Entry 4PU7 (X-ray diffraction, 1.85 A resolution); this record covers chains B and A.

Chain B (and A):
Protein: Toxin-antitoxin system antidote transcriptional repressor Xre family
Source organism: Shewanella oneidensis
Notes: chain A of this document is another copy of the same molecule, construct and numbering; everything in this record applies to it too
UniProt: Q8EIX4 (Q8EIX4_SHEON); residues 21-98 here correspond to UniProt positions 1-78 (UniProt number = residue number - 20)
Sequence (118 residues; numbered -19 to 98; the number before each row is that of its first residue; numbers below 1 keep their minus sign (Met-19 is residue -19)):
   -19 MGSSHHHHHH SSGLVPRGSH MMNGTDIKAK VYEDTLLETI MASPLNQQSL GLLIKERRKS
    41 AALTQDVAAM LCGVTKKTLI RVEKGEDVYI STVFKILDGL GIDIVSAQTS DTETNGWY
Unresolved in the structure: -19 to 23, 88-98 (chain A: -19 to 16, 88-98)
Differences from the reference sequence: initiating methionine (-19); expression tag (-18 to 20)

How chain B and chain A interact:
Pairs across the interface (47; chain B residue first):
  Pro24(B) - Asp83(A)
  Pro24(B) - Ile84(A)
  Pro24(B) - Val85(A)  hydrophobic
  Leu25(B) - Phe74(A)
  Leu25(B) - Ile84(A)  hydrogen bond (backbone-backbone)
  Leu25(B) - Val85(A)
  Leu25(B) - Ser86(A)
  Asn26(B) - Phe74(A)
  Gln27(B) - Ile70(A)
  Gln27(B) - Ser71(A)
  Gln27(B) - Phe74(A)
  Arg37(B) - Ser86(A)  hydrogen bond
  Asp67(B) - Tyr69(A)
  Asp67(B) - Ile70(A)
  Asp67(B) - Ser71(A)  hydrogen bond
  Val68(B) - Tyr69(A)
  Val68(B) - Ile70(A)  hydrogen bond (backbone-backbone)
  Tyr69(B) - Asp67(A)
  Tyr69(B) - Val68(A)
  Tyr69(B) - Tyr69(A)
  Ile70(B) - Gln27(A)
  Ile70(B) - Asp67(A)  hydrogen bond (backbone-side chain)
  Ile70(B) - Val68(A)  hydrogen bond (backbone-backbone)
  Ile70(B) - Ile70(A)  hydrophobic
  Ser71(B) - Gln27(A)
  Ser71(B) - Asp67(A)  hydrogen bond
  Phe74(B) - Leu25(A)
  Phe74(B) - Asn26(A)
  Phe74(B) - Gln27(A)
  Asp83(B) - Pro24(A)
  Asp83(B) - Ser86(A)
  Asp83(B) - Ala87(A)  hydrogen bond (backbone-backbone)
  Ile84(B) - Pro24(A)
  Ile84(B) - Leu25(A)  hydrogen bond (backbone-backbone)
  Ile84(B) - Val85(A)
  Val85(B) - Ser23(A)
  Val85(B) - Pro24(A)  hydrophobic
  Val85(B) - Leu25(A)
  Val85(B) - Ile84(A)
  Val85(B) - Val85(A)  hydrogen bond (backbone-backbone)
  Ser86(B) - Met21(A)
  Ser86(B) - Leu25(A)
  Ser86(B) - Leu33(A)
  Ser86(B) - Arg37(A)  hydrogen bond
  Ser86(B) - Asp83(A)
  Ala87(B) - Met21(A)
  Ala87(B) - Asp83(A)  hydrogen bond (backbone-backbone)
Also at the interface, not in a pair above, chain B (19 interface residues in all): Leu30, Leu33, Val73
Also at the interface, not in a pair above, chain A (21 interface residues in all): Leu30, Val73

Summary:
The interface between chain B and chain A involves 19 residues on one side and 21 on the other; the contacts
include 12 hydrogen bonds. Among the polar pairs are Arg37(B)-Ser86(A), Asp67(B)-Ser71(A) and
Ile70(B)-Asp67(A).
Both chains are Toxin-antitoxin system antidote transcriptional repressor Xre family (Shewanella oneidensis).
Entry 4PU7 (Shewanella oneidensis Toxin Antitoxin System Antitoxin Protein HipB Resolution 1.85) was
determined by X-ray diffraction, deposited together with 4PU3, 4PU4, 4PU5 and 4PU8.
